4PKO - chains F and T of the 28 polymer chains in the assembly; structure by X-ray diffraction, 3.84 A resolution.

# Chain F
Protein: 60 kDa chaperonin
Organism: Escherichia coli
UniProtKB: Q548M1 (Q548M1_ECOLX); numbering as in UniProt (aligned over 1-548)
Amino-acid sequence (548 residues; each row starts with the number of its first residue):
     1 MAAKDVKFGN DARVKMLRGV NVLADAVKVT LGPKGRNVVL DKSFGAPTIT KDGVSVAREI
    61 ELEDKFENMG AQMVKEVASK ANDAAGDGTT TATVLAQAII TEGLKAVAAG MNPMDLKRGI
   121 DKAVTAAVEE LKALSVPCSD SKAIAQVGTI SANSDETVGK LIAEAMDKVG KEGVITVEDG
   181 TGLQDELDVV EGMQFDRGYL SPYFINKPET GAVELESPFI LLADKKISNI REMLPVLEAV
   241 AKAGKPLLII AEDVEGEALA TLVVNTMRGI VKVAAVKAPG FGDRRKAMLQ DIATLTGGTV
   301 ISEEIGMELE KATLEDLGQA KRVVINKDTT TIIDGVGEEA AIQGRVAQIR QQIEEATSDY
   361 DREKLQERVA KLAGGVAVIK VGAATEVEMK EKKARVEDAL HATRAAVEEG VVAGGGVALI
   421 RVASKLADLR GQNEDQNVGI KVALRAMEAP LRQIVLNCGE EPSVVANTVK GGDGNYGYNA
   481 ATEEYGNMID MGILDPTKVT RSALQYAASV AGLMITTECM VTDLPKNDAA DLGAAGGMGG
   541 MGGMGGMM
Disordered / not traced: 1, 526-548
Bound ions: K+: Thr-30 (together with ADP); Mg2+: Asp-87 (together with ADP)
Residues lining bound ligands:
  - ADP (adenosine-5'-diphosphate): Leu-31, Gly-32, Pro-33, Lys-51, Gly-53, Asp-87, Gly-88, Thr-89, Thr-90, Thr-91, Ile-150, Ser-154, Gly-414, Gly-415, Gly-416, Ile-454, Tyr-478, Asn-479, Ala-480, Ala-481, Ile-493, Asp-495
  - beryllium trifluoride (BEF): Thr-30, Lys-51, Asp-52, Gly-53, Gly-86, Asp-87, Gly-88, Thr-89, Thr-90, Asp-398
Reported in the primary citation:
  - binding site for beryllium trifluoride: Gly-88

# Chain T
Protein: 10 kDa chaperonin
Organism: Escherichia coli
UniProtKB: Q7BGE6 (Q7BGE6_ECOLX); residues 1-97 here = UniProt positions 1-97
Amino-acid sequence (97 residues; row label = number of the first residue in the row):
     1 MNIRPLHDRV IVKRKEVETK SAGGIVLTGS AAAKSTRGEV LAVGNGRILE NGEVKPLDVK
    61 VGDIVIFNDG YGVKSEKIDN EEVLIMSESD ILAIVEA

# How chain F and chain T interact
Residue-residue contacts - 11 pairs, chain F then chain T:
  Arg-231(F) with Thr-28(T)
  Glu-238(F) with Gly-23(T); Gly-24(T)
  Thr-261(F) with Leu-27(T); Gly-29(T)
  Val-264(F) with Leu-27(T), hydrophobic
  Asn-265(F) with Val-26(T); Leu-27(T), hydrogen bond (side chain-backbone)
  Arg-268(F) with Leu-27(T)
  Ile-270(F) with Ile-25(T); Val-26(T), hydrophobic
Interface residues without a listed pair, chain F (8 interface residues in all): Ala-260

# In short
8 residues of chain F and 7 residues of chain T are in contact, with 1 hydrogen bond. Its one hydrogen-bonded
contact is Asn-265(F)/Leu-27(T). Ligands of chain F: ADP and beryllium trifluoride. From the paper: a binding
site for beryllium trifluoride at Gly-88(F).
Chain F is 60 kDa chaperonin and chain T is 10 kDa chaperonin, both from Escherichia coli; the structure,
Crystal structure of the Football-shaped GroEL-GroES2-(ADPBeFx)14 complex, was determined by X-ray
diffraction, deposited together with 4PKN.
